7TNS - chains 19 and E6 of the 101 polymer chains in the assembly; structure by electron microscopy, 6.70 A resolution (low resolution: residue-level contacts below are approximate; hydrogen-bond / salt-bridge calls are withheld).

== Chain 19 ==
Name: Microtubule associated protein SPM1
Organism: Toxoplasma gondii
UniProtKB: S8F1Y1 (S8F1Y1_TOXGM); numbering as in UniProt (aligned over 1-351)
Chain sequence (351 residues; row label = number of the first residue in the row):
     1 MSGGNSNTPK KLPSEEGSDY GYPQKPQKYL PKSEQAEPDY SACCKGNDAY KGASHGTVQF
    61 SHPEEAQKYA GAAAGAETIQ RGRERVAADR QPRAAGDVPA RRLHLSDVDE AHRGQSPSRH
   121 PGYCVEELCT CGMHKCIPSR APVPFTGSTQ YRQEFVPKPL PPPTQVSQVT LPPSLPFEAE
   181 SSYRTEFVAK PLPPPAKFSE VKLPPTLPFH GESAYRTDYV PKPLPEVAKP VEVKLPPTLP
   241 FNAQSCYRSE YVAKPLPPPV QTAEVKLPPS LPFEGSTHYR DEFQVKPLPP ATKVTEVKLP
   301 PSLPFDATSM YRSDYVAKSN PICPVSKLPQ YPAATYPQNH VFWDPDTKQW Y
Not modelled in the structure: 1-236, 259-351
Sequence notes: conflict Ala263 (Val in S8F1Y1)

== Chain E6 ==
Name: Tubulin alpha chain
Organism: Toxoplasma gondii
UniProtKB: P10873 (TBA_TOXGO); residue numbers follow UniProt; this construct covers 1-453
Chain sequence (453 residues; numbered 1 to 453; the number before each row is that of its first residue):
     1 MREVISIHVG QAGIQIGNAC WELFCLEHGI QPDGQMPSDK TIGGGDDAFN TFFSETGAGK
    61 HVPRCVFLDL EPTVVDEVRT GTYRHLFHPE QLISGKEDAA NNFARGHYTI GKEIVDLSLD
   121 RIRKLADNCT GLQGFLMFNA VGGGTGSGLG CLLLERLSVD YGKKSKLNFC SWPSPQVSTA
   181 VVEPYNSVLS THSLLEHTDV AVMLDNEAIY DICRRNLDIE RPTYTNLNRL IAQVISSLTA
   241 SLRFDGALNV DVTEFQTNLV PYPRIHFMLS SYAPIISAEK AYHEQLSVAE ITNSAFEPAS
   301 MMAKCDPRHG KYMACCLMYR GDVVPKDVNA AVATIKTKRT IQFVDWCPTG FKCGINYQPP
   361 TVVPGGDLAK VMRAVCMISN STAIAEVFSR MDHKFDLMYA KRAFVHWYVG EGMEEGEFSE
   421 AREDLAALEK DYEEVGIETA EGEGEEEGYG DEY
Not modelled in the structure: 38-46, 438-453
UniProt features mapped onto this chain:
  - active site: Glu254
  - binding site (GTP): Gln11, Glu71, Gly144, Thr145, Thr179, Asn206, Asn228
  - binding site (Mg(2+)): Glu71
  - site: Tyr453 (Involved in polymerization)
  - modified residue: Lys40 (N6-acetyllysine)

== Interface between chain 19 and chain E6 ==
Pairs across the interface (22; chain 19 residue first):
  Cys246(19) - Thr225(E6)
  Tyr247(19) - Asn18(E6)
  Tyr247(19) - Tyr83(E6)
  Glu250(19) - Glu22(E6)
  Glu250(19) - Thr225(E6)
  Glu250(19) - Arg229(E6)
  Tyr251(19) - Ala19(E6)
  Tyr251(19) - Glu22(E6)
  Tyr251(19) - Thr82(E6)
  Tyr251(19) - Thr225(E6)
  Tyr251(19) - Asn228(E6)
  Val252(19) - Tyr83(E6)
  Ala253(19) - Pro32(E6)
  Ala253(19) - Thr82(E6)
  Lys254(19) - Leu26(E6)
  Pro255(19) - Leu26(E6)
  Leu256(19) - Leu26(E6)
  Leu256(19) - Gly29(E6)
  Leu256(19) - Ile30(E6)
  Leu256(19) - Gln31(E6)
  Pro257(19) - Leu26(E6)
  Pro257(19) - Gly29(E6)
Interface residues without a listed pair, chain 19 (11 interface residues in all): Ser245
Interface residues without a listed pair, chain E6 (22 interface residues in all): Gln15, Cys25, Glu27, His28, Glu77, Gly81, Thr223, Thr361, Pro364
Interface features reported in the paper:
  - interface residues, chain E6: Ile30(E6)

== In short ==
Chain 19 and chain E6 form an interface of 11 and 22 residues respectively. UniProt lists active-site residue
Glu254(E6), 7 GTP-binding residues and Mg2+-binding residue Glu71(E6) on chain E6. The paper reports the
interface residue Ile30(E6).
Here chain 19 is Microtubule associated protein SPM1 and chain E6 is Tubulin alpha chain, both from Toxoplasma
gondii. Entry 7TNS (Subpellicular microtubule from detergent-extract Toxoplasma gondii cells) was determined
by electron microscopy together with 7TNQ and 7TNT from the same study.
